Entry 6WH1 (X-ray diffraction, 2.40 A resolution); this record covers chains A and B.

# Chain A
Name: X-ray repair cross complementing protein 1 variant
From: Homo sapiens
Notes: fragment: C-terminal BRCT domain
UniProt: Q59HH7 (Q59HH7_HUMAN); residues 538-633 here correspond to UniProt positions 552-647 (UniProt number = residue number + 14)
Amino-acid sequence (96 residues; row label = number of the first residue in the row):
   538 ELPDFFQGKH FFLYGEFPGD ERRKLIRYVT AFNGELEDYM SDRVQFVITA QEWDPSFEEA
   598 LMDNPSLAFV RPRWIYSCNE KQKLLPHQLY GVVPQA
Disordered / not traced: 633
What the authors report for this chain:
  - mutagenesis - R560A/R564A, Y565A/F569A: decreased binding to DNA ligase 3 alpha (chain B)
  - mutagenesis - Y565A, F569A, N570A, L626E: unchanged binding to DNA ligase 3 alpha (chain B)

# Chain B
Name: DNA ligase 3 alpha
From: Homo sapiens
Notes: EC 6.5.1.1; fragment: BRCT domain
UniProt: P49916 (DNLI3_HUMAN), isoform P49916-3; residues 845-922 here correspond to UniProt positions 932-1009 (UniProt number = residue number + 87)
Amino-acid sequence (78 residues; numbered 845 to 922; the number before each row is that of its first residue):
   845 KVLLDIFTGV RLYLPPSTPD FSRLRRYFVA FDGDLVQEFD MTSATHVLGS RDKNPAAQQV
   905 SPEWIWACIR KRRLVAPS
Disordered / not traced: 922
Sequence notes: engineered mutation Ser922 (Cys1009 in P49916)

# Interface between chain A and chain B
Contacting residue pairs - 25 pairs, chain A then chain B:
  Glu538(A) - Tyr871(B)
  Leu539(A) - Leu847(B)  hydrophobic
  Leu539(A) - Arg870(B)
  Leu539(A) - Tyr871(B)  hydrogen bond (backbone-side chain)
  Leu539(A) - Ala874(B)  hydrophobic
  Pro540(A) - Arg870(B)  hydrogen bond (backbone-side chain)
  Arg560(A) - Asp876(B)  salt bridge
  Arg560(A) - Gly877(B)  hydrogen bond (side chain-backbone)
  Arg560(A) - Asp878(B)  salt bridge
  Arg564(A) - Leu847(B)  hydrogen bond (side chain-backbone)
  Arg564(A) - Leu848(B)  hydrogen bond (side chain-backbone)
  Arg564(A) - Asp849(B)  salt bridge
  Arg564(A) - Val873(B)
  Arg564(A) - Ala874(B)  hydrogen bond (side chain-backbone)
  Arg564(A) - Asp876(B)  salt bridge
  Tyr565(A) - Leu847(B)  hydrophobic
  Thr567(A) - Arg869(B)
  Thr567(A) - Arg870(B)
  Thr567(A) - Val873(B)
  Ala568(A) - Leu847(B)  hydrophobic
  Ala568(A) - Arg870(B)  hydrogen bond (backbone-side chain)
  Ala568(A) - Ala874(B)  hydrophobic
  Asn570(A) - Arg870(B)
  Asn616(A) - Leu847(B)
  Gln619(A) - Val846(B)
Also at the interface, not in a pair above, chain A (13 interface residues in all): Asp541, Phe569
Also at the interface, not in a pair above, chain B (13 interface residues in all): Phe875
From the paper, about this interface:
  - pairs named by the authors: Leu539(A)-Leu847(B) (hydrophobic contact), Leu539(A)-Phe875(B) (hydrophobic contact), Leu539(A)-Ala874(B) (hydrophobic contact), Leu539(A)-Tyr871(B) (backbone contact), Leu539(A)-Arg870(B) (backbone contact), Arg564(A)-Asp849(B) (salt bridge), Arg564(A)-Ala874(B) (hydrogen bond), Tyr565(A)-Leu847(B) (hydrophobic contact), Ala568(A)-Arg870(B) (backbone contact), Phe569(A)-Leu847(B) (hydrophobic contact), Asn570(A)-Arg870(B)
  - interface residues, chain A: Arg560(A), Arg564(A)
  - hot spots on chain A (mutagenesis) - L539A, L539E: abolished binding to DNA ligase 3 alpha (chain B)
  - hot spots on chain A (mutagenesis) - R560A, R564A: decreased binding to DNA ligase 3 alpha (chain B)
  - interface residues, chain B: Asp849(B), Asp876(B), Asp878(B)

# In short
Chain A and chain B each contribute 13 residues to their interface, with 7 hydrogen bonds and 4 salt bridges.
Polar contacts include Arg560(A)-Asp876(B), Arg560(A)-Asp878(B) and Arg564(A)-Asp849(B). The paper describes
hydrophobic contacts between Leu539(A) and Leu847(B), Leu539(A) and Phe875(B) and Leu539(A) and Ala874(B)
among others; backbone contacts between Leu539(A) and Tyr871(B), Leu539(A) and Arg870(B) and Ala568(A) and
Arg870(B); a salt bridge between Arg564(A) and Asp849(B). The paper reports that R560A/R564A, Y565A/F569A and
R560A of chain A, among others, reduce binding to DNA ligase 3 alpha (chain B); interface residues Arg560(A),
Arg564(A) and Asp849(B) among others; 10 substitutions were tested in all.
Here chain A is X-ray repair cross complementing protein 1 variant and chain B is DNA ligase 3 alpha, both
from Homo sapiens. Entry 6WH1 (Structure of the complex of human DNA ligase III-alpha and XRCC1 BRCT domains)
was determined by X-ray diffraction together with 6WH2 from the same study.
